1CIG - chain A; structure by X-ray diffraction, 1.80 A resolution.

== Chain A ==
Molecule: Cytochrome C
Source organism: Saccharomyces cerevisiae
UniProt: P00044 (CYC1_YEAST); the author numbering skips numbers that UniProt does not, so the offset changes along the chain: -5 to -1 = UniProt 1-5; 1-103 = UniProt 6-108
Amino-acid sequence (108 residues; each row starts with the number of its first residue; note: 1 number in that range is skipped by the numbering (no residue carries it; nothing is unmodelled there); numbers below 1 keep their minus sign (Thr-5 is residue -5)):
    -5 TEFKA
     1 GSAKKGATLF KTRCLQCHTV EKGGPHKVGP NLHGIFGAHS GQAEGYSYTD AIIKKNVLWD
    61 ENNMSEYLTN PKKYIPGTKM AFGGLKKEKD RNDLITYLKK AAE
Construct notes: conflict Ala38 (Arg43 in P00044), Ile52 (Asn57 in P00044), Ala102 (Cys107 in P00044)
Modified residues: Lys72 (n-trimethyllysine; M3L)
Covalently attached groups: heme c (HEC) linked to Cys14, Cys17
Bound ions: heme c Fe: His18, Met80
Residues lining bound ligands: heme c (HEC): Arg13, Gln16, His18, Val28, Gly29, Pro30, Leu32, Ile35, His39, Ser40, Gly41, Tyr46, Tyr48, Thr49, Ile52, Trp59, Met64, Tyr67, Leu68, Thr78, Lys79, Met80, Ala81, Phe82, Leu85, Leu94, Leu98

== Summary ==
Heme c is covalently linked to Cys14. His18 and Met80 coordinate a heme c Fe ion.
Chain A is Cytochrome C (Saccharomyces cerevisiae); the structure, Structural and functional effects of
multiple mutations at distal sites in cytochrome C, was determined by X-ray diffraction (same publication as
1CIE and 1CIH).
